1YFY - chain A; structure by X-ray diffraction, 3.20 A resolution.

Chain A:
Name: 3-hydroxyanthranilate-3,4-dioxygenase
Source organism: Cupriavidus metallidurans
Notes: EC 1.13.11.6
Sequence (174 residues; each row starts with the number of its first residue):
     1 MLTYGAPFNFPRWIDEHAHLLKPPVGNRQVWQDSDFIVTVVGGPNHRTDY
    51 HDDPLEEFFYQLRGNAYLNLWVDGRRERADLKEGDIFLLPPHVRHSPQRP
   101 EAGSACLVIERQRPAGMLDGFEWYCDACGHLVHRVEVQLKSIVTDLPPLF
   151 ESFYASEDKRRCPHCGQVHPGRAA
Ion coordination: Fe ion site 1: His51, Glu57, His95 (together with 3-hydroxyanthranilic acid); Fe ion site 2: Cys125, Cys128, Cys162, Cys165
Ligand contacts: 3-hydroxyanthranilic acid (3HA): Asn27, Val41, Arg47, His51, Glu57, Phe59, His95, Pro97, Arg99, Val108, Glu110, Ile142, Leu146

Summary:
Chain A binds 3-hydroxyanthranilic acid. The Fe ion site 1 is built by His51, Glu57 and His95. The Fe ion site
2 is built by Cys125, Cys128, Cys162 and Cys165.
Chain A is 3-hydroxyanthranilate-3,4-dioxygenase (Cupriavidus metallidurans); the structure, Crystal structure
of 3-hydroxyanthranilate-3,4-dioxygenase from Ralstonia metallidurans complexed with 3-hydroxyanthranilic
acid, was determined by X-ray diffraction (same publication as 1YFU).
